PDB entry 6FLP | electron microscopy, 4.10 A resolution (low resolution: residue-level contacts below are approximate; hydrogen-bond / salt-bridge calls are withheld) | chains B and C of the 8 polymer chains in the assembly

Chain B:
Molecule: DNA-directed RNA polymerase subunit alpha
Source organism: Escherichia coli (strain K12)
Notes: EC 2.7.7.6
UniProtKB: P0A7Z4 (RPOA_ECOLI); residues 1-329 here = UniProt positions 1-329
Sequence (329 residues; row label = number of the first residue in the row):
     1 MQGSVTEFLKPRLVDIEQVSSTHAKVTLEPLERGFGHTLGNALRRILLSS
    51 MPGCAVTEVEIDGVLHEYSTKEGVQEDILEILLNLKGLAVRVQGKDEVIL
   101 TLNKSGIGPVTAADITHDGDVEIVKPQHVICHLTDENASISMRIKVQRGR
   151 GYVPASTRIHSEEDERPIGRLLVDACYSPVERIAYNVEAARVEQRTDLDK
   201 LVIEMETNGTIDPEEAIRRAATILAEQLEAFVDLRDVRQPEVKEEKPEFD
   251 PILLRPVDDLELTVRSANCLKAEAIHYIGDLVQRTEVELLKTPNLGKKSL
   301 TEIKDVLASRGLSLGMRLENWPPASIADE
Disordered / not traced: 1-5, 159-170, 235-329
UniProt features mapped onto this chain:
  - region: Glu162 to Glu165 (Required for interaction with Crp at class II promoters)
  - modified residue: Arg265 (ADP-ribosylarginine), Lys297 (N6-acetyllysine), Lys298 (N6-acetyllysine)
  - mutagenesis: Arg45 (R45C: In rpoA112; temperature-sensitive, blocks RNA polymerase assembly), Glu162 to Glu165 (5-fold decrease in CRP-class II promoter-dependent transcription), Glu165 (E165K: 5-fold decrease in CRP-class II promoter-dependent transcription), Arg191 (R191C: In rpoA101; temperature-sensitive)

Chain C:
Molecule: DNA-directed RNA polymerase subunit beta
Source organism: Escherichia coli (strain K12)
Notes: EC 2.7.7.6
UniProtKB: P0A8V2 (RPOB_ECOLI); residues 1-1342 here = UniProt positions 1-1342
Sequence (1342 residues; each row starts with the number of its first residue):
     1 MVYSYTEKKRIRKDFGKRPQVLDVPYLLSIQLDSFQKFIEQDPEGQYGLE
    51 AAFRSVFPIQSYSGNSELQYVSYRLGEPVFDVQECQIRGVTYSAPLRVKL
   101 RLVIYEREAPEGTVKDIKEQEVYMGEIPLMTDNGTFVINGTERVIVSQLH
   151 RSPGVFFDSDKGKTHSSGKVLYNARIIPYRGSWLDFEFDPKDNLFVRIDR
   201 RRKLPATIILRALNYTTEQILDLFFEKVIFEIRDNKLQMELVPERLRGET
   251 ASFDIEANGKVYVEKGRRITARHIRQLEKDDVKLIEVPVEYIAGKVVAKD
   301 YIDESTGELICAANMELSLDLLAKLSQSGHKRIETLFTNDLDHGPYISET
   351 LRVDPTNDRLSALVEIYRMMRPGEPPTREAAESLFENLFFSEDRYDLSAV
   401 GRMKFNRSLLREEIEGSGILSKDDIIDVMKKLIDIRNGKGEVDDIDHLGN
   451 RRIRSVGEMAENQFRVGLVRVERAVKERLSLGDLDTLMPQDMINAKPISA
   501 AVKEFFGSSQLSQFMDQNNPLSEITHKRRISALGPGGLTRERAGFEVRDV
   551 HPTHYGRVCPIETPEGPNIGLINSLSVYAQTNEYGFLETPYRKVTDGVVT
   601 DEIHYLSAIEEGNYVIAQANSNLDEEGHFVEDLVTCRSKGESSLFSRDQV
   651 DYMDVSTQQVVSVGASLIPFLEHDDANRALMGANMQRQAVPTLRADKPLV
   701 GTGMERAVAVDSGVTAVAKRGGVVQYVDASRIVIKVNEDEMYPGEAGIDI
   751 YNLTKYTRSNQNTCINQMPCVSLGEPVERGDVLADGPSTDLGELALGQNM
   801 RVAFMPWNGYNFEDSILVSERVVQEDRFTTIHIQELACVSRDTKLGPEEI
   851 TADIPNVGEAALSKLDESGIVYIGAEVTGGDILVGKVTPKGETQLTPEEK
   901 LLRAIFGEKASDVKDSSLRVPNGVSGTVIDVQVFTRDGVEKDKRALEIEE
   951 MQLKQAKKDLSEELQILEAGLFSRIRAVLVAGGVEAEKLDKLPRDRWLEL
  1001 GLTDEEKQNQLEQLAEQYDELKHEFEKKLEAKRRKITQGDDLAPGVLKIV
  1051 KVYLAVKRRIQPGDKMAGRHGNKGVISKINPIEDMPYDENGTPVDIVLNP
  1101 LGVPSRMNIGQILETHLGMAAKGIGDKINAMLKQQQEVAKLREFIQRAYD
  1151 LGADVRQKVDLSTFSDEEVMRLAENLRKGMPIATPVFDGAKEAEIKELLK
  1201 LGDLPTSGQIRLYDGRTGEQFERPVTVGYMYMLKLNHLVDDKMHARSTGS
  1251 YSLVTQQPLGGKAQFGGQRFGEMEVWALEAYGAAYTLQEMLTVKSDDVNG
  1301 RTKMYKNIVDGNHQMEPGMPESFNVLLKEIRSLGINIELEDE
Disordered / not traced: 1, 889-915
UniProt features mapped onto this chain:
  - modified residue (N6-acetyllysine): Lys1022, Lys1200
  - mutagenesis: Ile561 (I561S: Resistant to antibiotics salinamide A and B), Ile569 (I569S: Resistant to antibiotics salinamide A and B), Ala665 (A665E: Resistant to antibiotics salinamide A and B), Asp675 (D675A/G: Resistant to antibiotics salinamide A and B), Asn677 (N677H/K: Resistant to antibiotics salinamide A and B), Leu680 (L680M: Resistant to antibiotics salinamide A and B), Glu813 (E813K: Disrupts the enzyme's active center)

Interface between chain B and chain C:
Contacting residue pairs - 4 pairs, chain B then chain C:
  Arg33(B) - Pro1081(C)
  His37(B) - Arg1216(C)
  Asn41(B) - Arg1216(C)
  Asn41(B) - Thr1217(C)
Other interface residues (no listed pair), chain B (5 interface residues in all): Arg44, Arg45
Other interface residues (no listed pair), chain C (5 interface residues in all): Glu820, Glu1219

In short:
The chain B/chain C interface involves 5 residues from each chain. Curated annotation (UniProt) lists 6
mutagenesis sites on chain B; 7 mutagenesis sites on chain C.
Chain B is DNA-directed RNA polymerase subunit alpha and chain C is DNA-directed RNA polymerase subunit beta,
both from Escherichia coli (strain K12); the structure, CryoEM structure of E.coli RNA polymerase paused
elongation complex without RNA hairpin bound to NusA, was determined by electron microscopy together with 6FLQ
from the same study.
